8ZHW - chain A; structure by X-ray diffraction, 3.20 A resolution.

Chain A:
Name: Glycoprotein
Source organism: Lyssavirus mokola
Reference sequence: P0C572 (GLYCO_MOKV); the construct has insertions or renumbered stretches relative to UniProt, so the offset changes along the chain: 1-63 = UniProt 20-82; 66-74 = UniProt 83-91; 80-103 = UniProt 99-122; 108-120 = UniProt 123-135; 1 more segments
Chain sequence (436 residues; row label = number of the first residue in the row; note: 6 numbers in that range are skipped by the numbering (no residue carries them; nothing is unmodelled there)):
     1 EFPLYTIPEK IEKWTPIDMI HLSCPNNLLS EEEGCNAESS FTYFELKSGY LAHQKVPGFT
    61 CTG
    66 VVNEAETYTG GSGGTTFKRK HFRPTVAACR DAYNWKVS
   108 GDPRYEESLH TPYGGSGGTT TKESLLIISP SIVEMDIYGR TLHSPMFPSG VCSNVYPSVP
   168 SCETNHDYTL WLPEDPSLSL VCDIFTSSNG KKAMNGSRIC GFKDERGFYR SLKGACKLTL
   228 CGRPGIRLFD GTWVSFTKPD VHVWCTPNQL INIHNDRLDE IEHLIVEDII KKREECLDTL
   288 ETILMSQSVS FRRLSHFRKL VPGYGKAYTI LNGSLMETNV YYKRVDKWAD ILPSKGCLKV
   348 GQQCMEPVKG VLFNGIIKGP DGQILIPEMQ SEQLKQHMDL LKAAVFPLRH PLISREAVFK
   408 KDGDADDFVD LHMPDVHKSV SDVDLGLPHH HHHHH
Not modelled in the structure: 66-91, 108-131, 163-166, 179-183, 404-442
Disulfide bonds: Cys24-Cys283, Cys35-Cys207, Cys61-Cys94, Cys159-Cys169, Cys189-Cys228, Cys223-Cys252, Cys344-Cys351
Differences from the reference sequence: linker (75-79, 121-125); expression tag (437-442)
Curated features (UniProtKB/Swiss-Prot):
  - glycosylation (N-linked (GlcNAc...) asparagine): Asn202, Asn319
From the paper describing this entry:
  - contacts within the chain: Asp143-His397 (salt bridge), Ile258-Leu395 (backbone contact), Ile260-Phe393 (backbone contact)
  - mutagenesis - D143A/H397A, H397A: decreased localization
  - mutagenesis - D143A, D143N: unchanged localization

Summary:
The paper reports that D143A/H397A and H397A reduce localization; contacts within the chain involving Asp143,
His397 and Ile258 among others; 4 substitutions were tested in all.
Chain A is Glycoprotein (Lyssavirus mokola); the structure, Structure of Mokola lyssavirus glycoprotein in
post-fusion state, was determined by X-ray diffraction together with 8ZHZ from the same study.
